Entry 7Z1L (electron microscopy, 2.80 A resolution); this record covers chains A and H of the 20 polymer chains in the assembly.

# Chain A
Protein: DNA-directed RNA polymerase III subunit RPC1
From: Saccharomyces cerevisiae W303
Notes: EC 2.7.7.6
UniProt: P04051 (RPC1_YEAST); residue numbers follow UniProt; this construct covers 1-1460
Chain sequence (1460 residues; numbered 1 to 1460; the number before each row is that of its first residue):
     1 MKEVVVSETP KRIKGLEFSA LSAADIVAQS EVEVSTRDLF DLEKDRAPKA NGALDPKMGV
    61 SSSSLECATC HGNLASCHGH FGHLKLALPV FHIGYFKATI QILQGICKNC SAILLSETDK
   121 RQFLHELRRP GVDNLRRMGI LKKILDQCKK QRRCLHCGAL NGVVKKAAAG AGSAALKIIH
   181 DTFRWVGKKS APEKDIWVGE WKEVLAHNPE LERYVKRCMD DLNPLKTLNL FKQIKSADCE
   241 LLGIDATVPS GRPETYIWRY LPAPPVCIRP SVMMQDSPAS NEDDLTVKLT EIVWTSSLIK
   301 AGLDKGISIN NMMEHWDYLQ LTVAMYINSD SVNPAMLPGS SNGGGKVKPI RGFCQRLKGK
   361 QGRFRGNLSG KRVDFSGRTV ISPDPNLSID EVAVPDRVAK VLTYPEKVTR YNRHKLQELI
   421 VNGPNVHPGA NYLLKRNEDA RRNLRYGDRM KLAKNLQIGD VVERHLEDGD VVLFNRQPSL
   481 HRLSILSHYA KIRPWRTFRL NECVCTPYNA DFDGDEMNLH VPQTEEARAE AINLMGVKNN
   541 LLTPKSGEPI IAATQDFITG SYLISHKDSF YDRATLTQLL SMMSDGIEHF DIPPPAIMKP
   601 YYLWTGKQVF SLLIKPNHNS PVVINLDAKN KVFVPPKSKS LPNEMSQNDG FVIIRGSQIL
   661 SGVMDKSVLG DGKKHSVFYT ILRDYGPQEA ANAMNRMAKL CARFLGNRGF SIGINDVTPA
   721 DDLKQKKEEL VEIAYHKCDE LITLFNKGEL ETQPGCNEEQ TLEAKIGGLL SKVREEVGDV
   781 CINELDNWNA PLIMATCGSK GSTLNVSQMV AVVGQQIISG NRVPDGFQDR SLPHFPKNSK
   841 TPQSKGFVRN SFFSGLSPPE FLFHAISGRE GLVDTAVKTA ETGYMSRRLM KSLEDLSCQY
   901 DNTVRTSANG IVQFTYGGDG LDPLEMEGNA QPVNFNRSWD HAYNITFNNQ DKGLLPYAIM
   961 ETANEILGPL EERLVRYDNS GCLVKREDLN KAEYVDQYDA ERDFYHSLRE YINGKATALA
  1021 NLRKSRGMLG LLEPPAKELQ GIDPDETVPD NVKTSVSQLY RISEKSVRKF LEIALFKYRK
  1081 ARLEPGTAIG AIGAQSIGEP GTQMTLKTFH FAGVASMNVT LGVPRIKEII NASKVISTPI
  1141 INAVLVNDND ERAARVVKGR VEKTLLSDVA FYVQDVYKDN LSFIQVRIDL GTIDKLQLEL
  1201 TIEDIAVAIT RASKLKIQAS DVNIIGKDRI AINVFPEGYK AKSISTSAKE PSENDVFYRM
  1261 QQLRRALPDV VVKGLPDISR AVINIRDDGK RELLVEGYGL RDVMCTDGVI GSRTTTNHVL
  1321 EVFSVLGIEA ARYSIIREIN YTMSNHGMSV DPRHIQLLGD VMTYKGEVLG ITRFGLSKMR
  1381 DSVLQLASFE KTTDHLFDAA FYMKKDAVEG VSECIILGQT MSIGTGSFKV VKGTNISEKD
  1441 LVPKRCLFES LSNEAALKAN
Unresolved in the structure: 341-346, 1237-1252, 1459-1460
Ion coordination: Zn2+ site 1: Cys67, Cys70, Cys77, His80; Zn2+ site 2: Cys107, Cys110, Cys154, Cys157; Mg2+: Asp511, Asp513 (shared with 1 residue of chain R)
Residues lining bound ligands: 4QM ((3R,5S,7R,8R,9S,10S,12S,13R,14S,17R)-10,13-dimethyl-17-[(2R)-pentan-2-yl]-2,3,4,5,6,7,8,9,11,12,14,15,16,17-tetradecahydro-1H-cyclopenta[a]phenanthrene-3,7,12-triol): Lys1134, Asp1277, Tyr1298, His1318, Leu1320, Glu1321
UniProt features mapped onto this chain:
  - region: Pro858 to Glu870 (Bridging helix)
  - binding site (Zn(2+)): Cys67, Cys70, Cys77, His80, Cys107, Cys110, Cys154
  - binding site (Mg(2+)): Asp511, Asp513, Asp515
  - mutagenesis: Thr506 (T506I: Temperature-sensitive), Asn509 (N509Y: Temperature-sensitive), Asn518 (N518Q: Temperature-sensitive)

# Chain H
Protein: DNA-directed RNA polymerases I, II, and III subunit RPABC3
From: Saccharomyces cerevisiae W303
UniProt: P20436 (RPAB3_YEAST); residues 1-146 here = UniProt positions 1-146
Chain sequence (146 residues; numbered 1 to 146; the number before each row is that of its first residue):
     1 MSNTLFDDIF QVSEVDPGRY NKVCRIEAAS TTQDQCKLTL DINVELFPVA AQDSLTVTIA
    61 SSLNLEDTPA NDSSATRSWR PPQAGDRSLA DDYDYVMYGT AYKFEEVSKD LIAVYYSFGG
   121 LLMRLEGNYR NLNNLKQENA YLLIRR
Unresolved in the structure: 1, 66-75
UniProt features mapped onto this chain:
  - region: Asp16 to Thr39 (Non-specific ssDNA binding)
  - modified residue: Ser2 (N-acetylserine), Thr68 (Phosphothreonine)

# Interface between chain A and chain H
Contacting residue pairs - 85 pairs, chain A then chain H:
  His566(A) - Tyr20(H)
  Lys567(A) - Tyr20(H)
  Lys567(A) - Val23(H)
  Lys567(A) - Asp41(H)  salt bridge
  Lys567(A) - Gly120(H)  hydrogen bond (side chain-backbone)
  Lys567(A) - Leu121(H)
  Asp568(A) - Tyr20(H)
  Asp568(A) - Asn21(H)
  Asp568(A) - Lys22(H)  hydrogen bond (backbone-side chain)
  Phe570(A) - Val23(H)  hydrophobic
  Phe570(A) - Asn43(H)
  Phe570(A) - Leu121(H)  hydrophobic
  Arg573(A) - Trp79(H)  hydrogen bond (side chain-backbone)
  Phe590(A) - Ser78(H)
  Asp591(A) - Ser78(H)
  Ile592(A) - Ser78(H)  hydrogen bond (backbone-side chain)
  Ile592(A) - Trp79(H)  hydrogen bond (backbone-backbone)
  Pro593(A) - Trp79(H)
  Pro594(A) - Trp79(H)
  Pro594(A) - Tyr98(H)  hydrophobic
  Pro595(A) - Trp79(H)
  Pro595(A) - Tyr98(H)
  Ala596(A) - Met97(H)
  Ala596(A) - Tyr98(H)  hydrogen bond (backbone-backbone)
  Ala596(A) - Phe118(H)
  Ile597(A) - Asn43(H)
  Ile597(A) - Leu46(H)  hydrophobic
  Ile597(A) - Tyr95(H)
  Ile597(A) - Val96(H)
  Met598(A) - Val96(H)  hydrogen bond (backbone-backbone)
  Met598(A) - Tyr98(H)  hydrophobic
  Met598(A) - Tyr141(H)  hydrophobic
  Lys599(A) - Ala90(H)
  Lys599(A) - Tyr93(H)  hydrogen bond (side chain-backbone)
  Lys599(A) - Asp94(H)
  Lys599(A) - Val96(H)
  Pro600(A) - Leu46(H)  hydrophobic
  Tyr601(A) - Leu46(H)  hydrophobic
  Tyr602(A) - Trp79(H)  hydrophobic
  Tyr602(A) - Pro81(H)  hydrophobic
  Tyr602(A) - Pro82(H)
  Leu603(A) - Leu46(H)  hydrophobic
  Thr605(A) - Gly119(H)  hydrogen bond (side chain-backbone)
  Lys607(A) - Gly119(H)
  Lys607(A) - Gly120(H)
  His618(A) - Arg77(H)
  Leu641(A) - Arg124(H)
  Pro642(A) - Glu105(H)
  Pro642(A) - Tyr115(H)
  Glu644(A) - Tyr102(H)
  Glu644(A) - Lys103(H)  salt bridge
  Glu644(A) - Leu122(H)
  Met645(A) - Arg25(H)
  Met645(A) - Thr39(H)
  Met645(A) - Tyr115(H)  hydrophobic
  Ser646(A) - Arg25(H)
  Asn648(A) - Tyr20(H)
  Asp649(A) - Tyr20(H)
  Leu660(A) - Thr100(H)
  Leu660(A) - Tyr102(H)  hydrophobic
  Leu660(A) - Ser117(H)  hydrogen bond (backbone-side chain)
  Leu660(A) - Gly120(H)
  Ser661(A) - Leu122(H)
  Leu785(A) - Arg19(H)  hydrogen bond (backbone-side chain)
  Asp786(A) - Arg19(H)
  Asn787(A) - Arg19(H)
  Asn787(A) - Tyr20(H)
  Asn787(A) - Asn21(H)  hydrogen bond
  Trp788(A) - Asn21(H)  hydrogen bond
  Leu792(A) - Arg19(H)
  Tyr943(A) - Gln137(H)
  Asn949(A) - Lys136(H)
  Ser1025(A) - Lys109(H)
  Arg1026(A) - Ile112(H)
  Asp1050(A) - Asn133(H)  hydrogen bond (backbone-side chain)
  Asn1051(A) - Tyr129(H)
  Val1052(A) - Tyr129(H)
  Thr1054(A) - Asn133(H)  hydrogen bond
  Ser1055(A) - Tyr129(H)
  Gln1058(A) - Phe104(H)
  Gln1058(A) - Leu132(H)
  Gln1058(A) - Asn133(H)  hydrogen bond (side chain-backbone)
  Gln1058(A) - Leu135(H)  hydrogen bond (side chain-backbone)
  Leu1059(A) - Glu106(H)
  Tyr1060(A) - Glu106(H)
Other interface residues (no listed pair), chain A (56 interface residues in all): Trp604, Gln608, Lys637, Ser640, Ile653, Ile659, Phe947, Leu1022
Other interface residues (no listed pair), chain H (48 interface residues in all): Glu14, Asp91, Ser108

# Overview
56 residues of chain A and 48 residues of chain H are in contact; the contacts include 17 hydrogen bonds and 2
salt bridges. Among the polar pairs are Lys567(A)-Asp41(H), Glu644(A)-Lys103(H) and Lys567(A)-Gly120(H). Bound
to chain A: compound 4QM.
Here chain A is DNA-directed RNA polymerase III subunit RPC1 and chain H is DNA-directed RNA polymerases I,
II, and III subunit RPABC3, both from Saccharomyces cerevisiae W303. Entry 7Z1L (Structure of yeast RNA
Polymerase III Pre-Termination Complex (PTC)) was determined by electron microscopy together with 7Z1M, 7Z1N
and 7Z1O from the same study.
